PDB entry 7ANE | electron microscopy, 3.90 A resolution | chains K and 1 of the 124 polymer chains in the assembly

Chain K:
Protein: bL20m
Source organism: Leishmania major
Reference sequence: Q4Q192 (Q4Q192_LEIMA); residue numbers follow UniProt; this construct covers 2-194
Chain sequence (193 residues; row label = number of the first residue in the row):
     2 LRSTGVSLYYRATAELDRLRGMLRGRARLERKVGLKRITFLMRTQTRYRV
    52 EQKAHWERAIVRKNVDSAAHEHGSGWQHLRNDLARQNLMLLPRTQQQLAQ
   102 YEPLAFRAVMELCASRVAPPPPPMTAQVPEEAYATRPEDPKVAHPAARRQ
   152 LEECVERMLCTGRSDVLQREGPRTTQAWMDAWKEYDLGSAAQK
Disordered / not traced: 2-9, 189-194

Chain 1:
Molecule: Large ribosomal RNA
Source organism: Leishmania major
Sequence (18998 nucleotides; numbered -1268 to 17728 plus 4 insertion-coded residues; 3 numbers in that range are skipped by the numbering (no residue carries them; nothing is unmodelled there); the number before each row is that of its first residue; a row labelled like 857A-857D holds insertion residues (857A, then the next letters in order); numbers below 1 keep their minus sign (U-1268 is residue -1268)):
 -1268 UUUCAAAAAUUGACUAAUUUUGAUAUUGUUUUGGCUCUGGACUAAUUAAU
 -1218 UCUCCUUUAAUUUUAUUAUCUAAAAUUUGCAUACUUACAUAUUAAAGUAG
 -1168 UUAGUUUAGAUAUGAAAAUUAGUUAGAUUUCCAUUUGAAUUAGUUAUGUU
 -1118 AAAUAUAGAAUUAGUUAGGGUUGAUAAUGAAAUCAAUUAAGUUUAUAUAU
 -1068 AAAGUUAGUUAGUCAAUAUGAAUUUUUUUGCAAACAUUUCCGGUUGACUU
 -1018 CAUGUGAUUACACGUACUCCGUUUUGUUUUUAUGUGUCAUGAUUUGCAUU
  -968 GAUUUUUUCGCAACCACACCAUAAAUCUAAUAUACUCAACAGCACCUACC
  -918 AAGAGUUAAAAAUGAAAUUAAAUAAAAAUAAAAAAUAAAAUAAAAAUAAA
  -868 AUAAAAAUAAAUUUAAAAAUAAAAAUAAGUUUAAAAAAUAAAUUAAAAUA
  -818 AAAAAUUAUAAAAUGGAAAUUGAAAAAUAAAUUACAAAUAAAAGAUUAAA
  -768 UUUGAAUUAAUUACAGAAAUUAGACACAACACGCCCGAUCGAUUUCAUGC
  -718 AUACACUUUUACUUCGUUUUCGGUUUACGUUUUGUUGUUUGUAUUGGCUC
  -668 GAUGGAUGAAUAUAAAAAGCUUAAAUACAAAAUUUCCAACAAUUGGAUAA
  -618 GCAAGAGUUAAAAAAUGAAAUUAAAUAAAAAUAAAAAAUAAAAUAAAAUA
  -568 AAAUUAAAAUAAAAUAAAAAAUAAAAAAUUAAAAAUAAAAUUAAAAUAAA
  -518 AAGUUAGAAAAUAAAAAAUUUAAAAAAUAUAAUUUGAAAAAUAAAUUACA
  -468 AAUAAAAGAUUAAAUUUGAAUUAAUUGCAGACACUAGACACACAUUUCCG
  -418 AUCGAUUUCACGUAUACAUUUGUACUUCGUUUUUGGUUUAUGUUUUGUUG
  -368 UUUGCACUGAUCGAGCAAAAUUUUUAUUUUAUAUAUAAUUUAAACUUUUG
  -318 UUGUUGUUUGUUAGUAAGCAAAAAUAUUUAUGUCAUUUUAAUAUUAUUUA
  -268 UGUACUUACUAUUAUUUUGAUAAAUUUUAACUUUAAAUAGCAUAAAAACU
  -218 ACAAUCAAUAAAGCAUAAAAAAAUUUAUUUAUGAUUAUAUUAAUAUAAAA
  -168 UGACCUAAUAUAAUGAAAAUACUUUAGUGUUAAGUUAUUUGUUUUAUUAU
  -118 GAAAUAAGUUGCACUAUUUAUUGAAUUAAUAAAGAAAGAAUAGAAAUAAA
   -68 UAAGUUAUAAUAUCUUUAAUUUAUUUAUAAUUUCUUUGCAUUUGUAUUUA
   -18 GUGUGAGUUUACAUUUAAUUUUAUAUUAUUUUAGUGUUAGUAUAUAUUUA
    32 AAUUUAAUCAAAGUUAUUAUUAAAUAAUAUUGAUUUUGGAUGAAUUUAAU
    82 UUUUAAUUAUAUUUUUGAAUUUUAAUUUUAUUAUUUUGAUUUAAUAUUUU
   132 UAAAAUAUUAUAUAUUUUAGAUUUAAAUUUGUUGUUUUAUAUUUAGUUUA
   182 AUGUUUAUAAAUUGAUAAUUAAUUUGUUUUAUUUUAAAGUUUUUAUGAAC
   232 UGUGAUUUAUAGUUUAUUAUUUUUAGUUUAAUGUUUAAAUAUUUAACUAG
   282 UGAUGGCACAGUUGUUCUAUAUGUACCUAUAAAAAAUAGUAAAAUUAUUU
   332 UAAUUAAAUUAAUAAAUAAUUAUUAAACUAAUUUUAUAUUAAUAUUAUGA
   382 AAAAUUUAAAAAUUAAUUUUUUUUUCUAAUUUUUAUAUAUUGAAGUAAUA
   432 UGUAUUGAAUUGAAUAUUAAAAAUACAAAUUUAAUUUGUAAUUAAUAAAU
   482 AUAUUUUAUUUUAAUAGAUGUUUAAUGUUAAUUAAUUUAUUAUUUUAAUA
   532 UUUAAUAUUUGUUUAUACAAAAGUAACUUUUUUUGAAUAUAAAGAAUUAU
   582 UAUUAUAAAUAUUAUUUUAAAAAUAUAAAAAUAUUGUUAAUAAAAUUAUC
   632 AAGUUUCAAAAGCGUUUAUUAAAUGCGUCGGUCUAAGUAUUAUAUUUAAG
   682 AUUAUUCUUGUAUAUAGAUUUUUAUUUUAAUAAUUCUACAUAAUUAAAAA
   732 UUAACCUCAAAUUAUAUUUAUUAGUAGCAUAGUAAUUUAUUAACUGAUUA
   782 UUAAAGCGUUCCAUAGAAAAUUUUAAAAUUAUAACAAUCUAAAUAAAUAA
   832 UAAAUUAAAAUAAAAAUUUUAAAAAA
857A-857D AAUU
   861 AAAAAAUUAAAAUAGGGCAAGUCCUACUCUCCUUUACAAAGAGAACGUUU
   911 AUAUGUAAUUGUAUGUUUGAUUGGGGCAAUACUAUAUCUAUUUAUAUAGA
   961 AAAAGAACUAUAUUUAUUGAAAUAAUAAAAGGUUCGAGCAGGUUAACAAG
  1011 CAUUAAUACUAAAUGUGUUUCAUCGUCUACUUAUUGCUAAAUUAUAAUUG
  1061 AUUGUUCAUCAAAAAAGCAAUUCGUUAGUUGGGUUAAAAUCGUUGUAAAG
  1111 CAGAUUUGUUUAUAUAUUUAAUUUUUGUAUAUAGUUAAAAAUUAAUAUUA
  1161 GUACGCAAGGAUUCAUUAUUUGUAAUUUAAAUAUAUUAAAUGUUAUUUUA
  1211 UUAAAUAAAAUAAAAUAAGUCAAUUGUUAUUAUUCAUAUUAAUUUUUUUA
  1261 AAAGUUUUUUAAUUUUAUAUUAGUUUAUUUGUUUAAAAAGUAUCUAAUUA
  1311 AUUCAUUAUUUAGGAAUAGUUAAUAAUAAUUUAUAAUUCUGAUUAGAUUU
  1361 GUUUGUUAAUGCUAUUAAAGGGGUGUGGAAAAAGUGUUAAAUUUUUGAUA
  1411 UAUUUAAAUAAUAAAUAAAAUAUAACUUAUUAGUCAGAAAUGGAUGCCAG
  1461 CCGUUGCGGUAAUUUCUAUGCUUUUAAAUAUUAUACAUUUAUUUUAUAAA
  1511 UUUGUUACUAUAUAUUUUUAGUCAAUAAAACUAAUAAUUAUUUUUAUUUG
  1561 UUUUUAAACACCGUUUGGUAUAUGCAAAUAAAAAAUGACAUUAAUUAUUA
  1611 AUUAUAUUAUAUUAUAUUUAUUCAUUUAAGUCAACAAUAUCUAUUUACUG
  1661 UUUUUGACAACAUGAUAAGGAUUAUAAAUGGUAUUGCAAAUUUUAUAAUC
  1711 AAAACUAAUUUAUUAUAUUAAAUUAGCAUGUUUAGAUAAAACAAUAAAUU
  1761 UAGAAGGUAUUGUUGCCCACCAUUCUUUGUAAUAAAGACAACGUGCAGUA
  1811 AUUAAUGUAUUUAUAAAAAUAUAUUUUUUUUUUUUAAAUUUUCGUUGCCU
  1861 UUUUUAUUAUUUAGAAAAUUUAUGAAUUUAUACAAAUCAAUAAUGAAAAU
  1911 UAUAGUAUUAUUAUUUAUGAGGAGAAUUUUCGGAAGGAGGGAUUUUCGGA
  1961 CCAGGAAUGUCCAGAGAGGUUUCGGGCAUCAGCGAUUGAUUUUGGGAGAA
  2011 CGGAGCCGCCGAGUGAAAUUUGCCCAGAGCAGAGUCGGGAGAAGAGUGGA
  2061 UCGACCGAAGAAAAGACCGUUUUUCGGAAGGGGAGCAGGUCCAACCGAUU
  2111 UUUUUGCCAACUUGCACAGGAGGGAGCCAGAAGCGCACUCAAAGUUAGUU
  2161 UUGGGAGAUUUGAAGGGAGAAAUUUCCGAGUUUAUUCAUAUAUUUUUUAG
  2211 UUUGUGUUAGCAAAUUUUGAAAUACAACUUUUUUGCAAAUUGGAAGAAAA
  2261 CCUCCCAAAUGUAGCUUCCCAAUCUUCCUCUCUAAUCCAUUCCCAACGGU
  2311 CUUUCCCCCAUCAUCCUCAGAUGUCUCUUCCCCCCCAAAAAAUCCUAAAA
  2361 AUCCAAGUUCAUCUCGCUCUCUCUCCCCUCAAUUUCCUUAAAAACUCGCU
  2411 UCCUAAACUUAUCCCGAAAACCCCGCUCUUCUUCCCUCUAAAUCUUUAUC
  2461 UCCUCCCCUCCAAAUCUCCCUCAAAUCUCUCCUCUCUUCUCCCGAAACUU
  2511 UAAUCUUUUUAUUUUAUAAAUAAAUUUGGUAUUUAAAAUAUUAUAAUUAA
  2561 AUAUUCUAAAUUAUUUAAUAAUAUUAGAAAUGAAUACUUUAUUAAAAUAA
  2611 UAUUAAUGUGUAAUAUAUUUAAUCAUAUUAGAAUUCCGUUUAAAUUGAAA
  2661 UAUAUUGAAUUGUAAUUAUCAAUACAAUAUAAGUUAUUAAAUAAUAAUUU
  2711 AAUUUUAUAUGUUUUAUAAUUGUAAUUAUUUAGUUUUGAAAGUUUAUAUA
  2761 UAAACAAGAUAUAACCUUUUUAUUUUUUAAUACAAUUUUAAAUGAAAUUU
  2811 AUGAUUUAUUAUUAUUAAAUAUUACUGGCAGACUACAUGAAAAAUAUAAA
  2861 AAGGCAUUUGUAUAGGUUUACUUUUGGACCUCAACAUCCUGCAGCUCAUG
  2911 GCGUUUUAUGUUGUUUAUUAUAUCUUUCUGGAGAAUAUAUAGUUUAUAUU
  2961 GAUGUAAUAAUUGGUUAUUUGCAUCGUGGUACAGAAAAGUUAUGUGAAUA
  3011 UAAAACUGUAGAACAGUGUUUACCGAUGAAGACUGGAUUAUGUGAGUGUC
  3061 GUUUGCAACGAGCAUUUACUGUCAUUGUGUUUUGAGUAUAUGUUGAGGUG
  3111 UUGUCUUGCUAUUCGCUGUGCAUUUAUGCGUUUAUUAAUGUGUGAGUUUA
  3161 CGCGUUGUUUCAAUGGACUUCUUUGUUGCUCUUGUAUGGUUAUGGAUAUA
  3211 GGAUCAUUGUCGCCAAUGCUUUGAUCGUUUGAAGAACGUGAUAAGUUGAU
  3261 GACUUUUUUUGAUUUGUGUUGUGGUUGUAGAAUGCAUUUAGCAUUUAUGU
  3311 GCUUAUUAGGUUUACUUGAUGAUUUUGUAUUUGGGUUUAUAGAUUUUUUA
  3361 UUGAUGUUGUGUAUAUCAUGUUUAUUUGUUUUAGAUUUAUAUGAUUUGCU
  3411 UUUUAUUGGAAAUAGACUUUUAUAUUUGCGUUUGCGCGGGUUAGCAUUUU
  3461 UUGAUGUUUUUGAUUUAUGUUUUAAUAGUAUAAGUGGUUGUUUGUCUAGA
  3511 UCGUUGGGUAUGGUAUGAGAUGUUAGAUUAUAUAGUUGUUACGAAUUAUA
  3561 UUUUAUGUUAGUUUUUGAUUAUUGUUUUUGUUAUUUAGGUGAUGCAUUUG
  3611 AUAGACUUUUUUUGCGACUUUUUGAUAUGCGUAUGAGUAUACUUCUAUGU
  3661 AAACAAUGCUUUUUUGUAGGUUUUUUUGUCUUUGGAUUUGUGUGUUUAUU
  3711 UGAUUAUAUGUAUGUUGAUGUAACUAUAGAAACUAUAAUUAGUUUAUUUU
  3761 AUAGUUUAUGAUGUUGCAUAUUACCAGGAUGUUCAUUUGCUAAUGUUGAA
  3811 CAUCCUAAAGGCGAAUACAGUAUUUUUUUAUGUUUUUUAUAUGGAUUUAU
  3861 AUCACGUUUACGUAUACGUUGUGCAGAUUUUGUGCAUAUUUGUUUAUUAG
  3911 AUGUGAUGAUGCGAGGGUUUAUGUUGCACGACUUAGUAGCAGUUAUUGGU
  3961 AAUGUUGAUGUUGUUUUUGGUUCUGUAGAUCGAUAAGCUAUUUAUUUAUA
  4011 UACAAAAAUGAAAGAUGAAUCUAAAAAUUGGUGCGGAGGGGUUUGAUUUU
  4061 UGUUGGGGUUCUGUCUUACCUGCUAUUUGUAUAGUUUAUUUAACUUUUUG
  4111 UUUAUGUGGAUUAUUUUGUAUUAUGUUUGGUAGUUUUGUUUUUAUUGAUU
  4161 AUUGUUUUAUUUGUUUUUUUUCUUGUCUUGUAUUUUGUUUAGUAUGCUUG
  4211 UUGUGCGAUUUAUUUGUAGAUUCAUUACGGGGUUUGUUUGAUGUUUGUUG
  4261 UUUUAUACGUUGUAUUCAAUAUUGUUUUGUAUGGUUUAUAAUUAGUGAAU
  4311 UACUUCUUUUUUUAUCUUUAUUUUAUGUAGUUUUCAGUUUAGUUUUAUUU
  4361 GUGAGUGUUGAAUUUGCAUUUGUAUUUGUUAUGCCUAUUAUGUUUAGUUG
  4411 UUUAAUUUGUGAUUUUGGUUUUGUAUUUUAUUGAUAUUUUAUUGAUAUUU
  4461 UUAAUUUAUUAAUUAAUACAUUUUUAUUAUUUGUAAGUGGUUUAUUUGUU
  4511 AAUUUUGUUUUAUUUUUAUUUUGAUUUCGUUUUUUUUUAUGUGUUUUAUU
  4561 UAUGUUAUGAGUCGGUAUAUUAUUUGGCUUUUUGUUUAUGUGAAAUCAAG
  4611 UUUGAGAGUUUUCAUUAUUAUUUGUGACUUGUAGUUGUGGCGUAUUUGGA
  4661 UCAAUACUUUUUUUAAUCGAUUUAUUGCAUUUUAGUCAUGUCUUUUUAGG
  4711 UAUAUUUUUGUUAUUUUUAUGUUUUAGUCGUUGUUUUAAUUUUUUAUGUA
  4761 UGGAUACACGUUUUGUAUUUCUAUAUGUAGUGUGCCUAUAUUGGCAUUUU
  4811 GUUGAUUGCGUUUGAUUUUUUUUAUUACGAUUUGUAUAUUUUGAUGUUUU
  4861 AAGUGUGGUUUACUUAUAUGCAUAAAGGCUCAAUUUUGAAUUUUUAAAUU
  4911 UUAUUCUAAAAAGCGGAGAGGAAAGAAAAGGCUUUUAACUUCAGGUUGUU
  4961 UAUUGCGUAUUUAUGGUGUGGGUUUUAGUUUAGGUUUUUUUAUUUGUAUG
  5011 CAGAUAAUUUGUGGUGUGUGUUUAGCAUGAUUAUUUUUUAGUUGUUUUAU
  5061 AUGUACUAAUUGAUAUUUUGUUUUAUUUUUGUGAGAUUUUGAUUUGGGAU
  5111 UUGUAAUACGAAGCACACAUAUUUGUUUUACAUCGUUGUUAUUUUUUCUU
  5161 CUUUAUGUUCAUAUAUUUAAGUGUAUAGUAUUAAUAAUUUUAUUUGAUAC
  5211 ACAUAUUUUAGUAUGGGUGGUAGGUUUUGUGAUAUAUAUAUUUAUAGUAA
  5261 UAAUAGGUUUUAUUGGCUAUGUUUUACCAUGUACAAUGAUGUCGUAUUGG
  5311 GGUUUAACAGUGUUCAGUAACAUUUUAGCAACUGUCCCAGUUAUUGGUAC
  5361 UUGACUUUGUUAUUGAAUAUGAGGUAGUGAGUAUAUUAAUGAUUUUACAU
  5411 UGUUAAAAUUACAUGUGUUGCAUGUGCUAUUACCUUUUGUAUUAAUACUU
  5461 GUAAUAUUUAUGCAUUUGUUUUGUUUACAUUAUUUUAUGAGUUCAGAUGG
  5511 UUUUUGUGAUCGAUUUGCAUUUUAUUGCGAACGUUUAUGUUUUUGUAUGU
  5561 GAUUUUAUUUACGAGAUAUGUUUUUGGCUUUUUUGAUAUUAUUUUUUGUA
  5611 AUUUAUUUUAUUUUUAUAAAUUGAUAUUUUGUUUUUCAUGAAGAAUCUUG
  5661 AGUUAUAGUUGAUACAUUAAAAACAUCUGAUAAGAUUCUUCCUGAGUGAU
  5711 UUUUUUUAUUUUUAUUUGGUUUUUUAAAAGCUGUACCAGAUAAAUUUACU
  5761 GGUUUAUUAUUAAUGGUUAUUUUAUUAUUUUCCUUAUUUUUGUUUAUAUU
  5811 AAAUUGCAUAUUAUGAUUUGUUUAUUGUAGAAGUUCAUUGUUGUGAUUUA
  5861 CAUAUUCAUUAGUUUUAUUUUAUAGUAUAUUUAUGAGUGGUUUUUUAGCA
  5911 CUGUAUGUUAUAUUAGCAUAUCCUAUAUGAAUGGAAUUACAAUUUUGAGU
  5961 GUUGCUUUUGUUUAUGUUAGUUGUAUGUAGAUUAGAUUAAAAAUUUAUAU
  6011 AUUUUUUAUUAAGCGUUAAUAUAUUAAAUUUUAUUUAGAAUAGUAUUAAU
  6061 AAUCAAAGGGUUGGAAGAAAUUUGCGAAAGAAAGGGAUCUUAGAAAGGAA
  6111 AUUUUAGUUUAAGACCGAGAAGGGGAGAAGGGAGAGAGAGAUUCGUGUUA
  6161 UUUAAUUUUUAUGGAUUAAUUGCGUAUUACUGUAUAACAUAUUUAAAUGU
  6211 CUAUAUUUUAUUUUGUAUUGUAUUUAUGUAUUAUAUGGCUUUUUUAUUUU
  6261 GUUUUUGCAUUUUAUUAGAUUUUAUAUUAUUUGGAAGUCUUUUAGUAGGA
  6311 GAUGCGUUUAUGGAUGUUUUUUUUUUACGUUAUCUAUUAUGCUUUUUGGA
  6361 GUGUUUUUCAUUAUUAUGUAGAUGUAUAUCUACUUUUUUACGAAUGUUUU
  6411 GUAAUCUUUUGUCUUCGCAUUUUUUGAUGCUUAUGUUUUGUGAUUUUGUA
  6461 UAUUUUUUUAUUGUAUUUCUAUUAUUUUUUUUAAUGUGUGAUAUUAUUUA
  6511 UUUUAUGAUAUUUUCAUUCGCCAUGCUAUUUUGCAUAAUAUUUUAUUUAU
  6561 UUUUAUAUGCAUUAGAUAUGUUUUGCGCAUUAUUACAAAUAUUUAUAUUU
  6611 UGUAAUAUGAUAAUGCAAUUAAUCAUGGAUUUUUUAUUGUUAUUAAUUUU
  6661 UCAUUAAUUUAUAGAAUUAAAUCGAAUAAGUUAAUUAUAUCAAAAAAUAG
  6711 UAUAAAUAUACUACAACUUAAUAUAAAAAAUAGGUUUGAAAAUCGCACAG
  6761 UAUGUAAUCGUACAACUCAGAAUCCUAUAAAUUGAUAAGAAAAUAUAAAG
  6811 AUGUUAAUUAUUAGUCUAAAAUAAAAAAUAUAAAUAAUAACCAACCAUAU
  6861 UAUUGAAAAGAAAAUAAUACAAAUUCCCAUAUAACUUAAGUGAAGUAGUA
  6911 AACAAAAUACUUUUAAAAAAAAACCAAAUACUAUUGGAAUAGCACCAAUA
  6961 CAUAAAAAAAUACUUGCUAAUAAUACACUAAUUAAUAAAUUAUUAAAAAA
  7011 GCUAAAAAAAAUAAAGUUAAUUAAAAAAUAAUUUUCAUUAUAUUUAAUAU
  7061 CGAACAUAUUAUAUACUAUAAAAAAAUAAUAUAAAAUUAUUAAUAUAAUC
  7111 AGACUUAAUGAGUAAAUUAAAUGAAAAUUUAGAUACAUAUAAAAGAUGUA
  7161 AUUUUUAUUAGAAAUAAAUAUUAAAAAUAAAAAACUAAAAUUAUUAACGC
  7211 UAAGUACAAAUAAAAGACUUACAAUUGCAAAACUAUUUAAUCCAAUUAAC
  7261 ACGCAUGUAAUGCAUUGUAUUAUAAUAAGUUUUAUAAAUAUUAUAUAAAA
  7311 GUAAAUAAAGCAAAUAAGCAAAAUAAUAAGUAUAAAGCAAAAUAAGACAU
  7361 AAAAUGUUAGCAUGUAGAUAAAUAUAAACACUCCAAGCCGAAUGUAUAAU
  7411 UGUUCUAAAAAUAAAAUCAAUAUUGCAAUAUAUAAUUUAAAUAAUAUAAG
  7461 UAAUAUAUAAAAUAAGCAUAAUAUACCUAAUCAUUCUUCAUCAAAUAUUA
  7511 GAAAACAAAAAUCACAGAGAUAAAAACAGUAAUUUAGUAACAUAUAAUAU
  7561 AGCAAGACAAAUAAUAAUAUAAAGUUUAUUAAAUUUAUCAUAUAAUAAUA
  7611 UCAUAAUAUUAGUAUUUUAUAACCGAAUCUACUUGAUAUUAAUAUAAGAA
  7661 AAAGUAAUAAGCUAAAUAAUUCAAAUAGUAUUGAAAUAAAAAGUAUAUGU
  7711 AUUACAUUUAAAAACAUAAAAAUUAUUAUAUAUUGUAUAAUUAUUAUCAU
  7761 GAAUACGAAUCUAGUAUCAAAGUUUAAAAAACAAAAAAGAAAAAAAAAGC
  7811 AAAAUAAAAAAAGUAGUAAAAAGAUAAAGCAUAUAUAUGAGUCUAAAAUU
  7861 GUUAGUAUUAUUAUGUUAAUAAUUACAAUUCAUAUUAAAUCAAAUGAUAA
  7911 AUAAAAAAGUGAAUUAUAAUCACAUAAGAUAAUAAAACUAUAAAGUAAUA
  7961 AAAAUAAUAUUAUAUGUAUUAAGUAUAGAAACAGAAGGAUUUCGAAAGGA
  8011 GAGGACAGUUUAAGGAUUUUGAGGAGAAAUUUCGAGGGGAAAGGGGGGAA
  8061 CCAGAAGAACAUAGAAGUCAGUUUUCGAUAUUAAAAUAAUAUAGCAAUUA
  8111 UUUUUGUAGUGAACAGUCAAAUAAAAGUAAGAACGCACAUGUAGAAUAAA
  8161 AAAAUAAGUAUAAAUGCUUGCGCUGUUGUAAUUUUUAGUCUAUAACCAAU
  8211 UACCCUUGGAUAAAAAAACCCAAUAAUUAAGAUAAUUAUAGCUUUAAAAC
  8261 AUAUAAAUAAGCCCCCAAAACAGAGACUGGCUAAUAAUAAUGUUGUCAGU
  8311 AACACAUGAUUUAUUUCAAGAACGGAAUAUAAUAUAAAAAAGAAUCCUGA
  8361 UAGUUCUGUAAUCAACCCAGCGACUAAUUCACUUUCACAUUCCAUAUAGU
  8411 CGAAUGGUAGUUUUAAUCCGUCUAGAAGCAUACUUAUUCAAAAUAUACAU
  8461 ACAAAUAAGAUGCCGGCAAUAUAAAAGUUUGUAAUAUAAAUCUGCCCAAC
  8511 ACAAAUGUCUUUAAUGCAAAAAAAGCUAAAGUAGUCUAACGAAUAUACAG
  8561 UUGUGUAUAAUAAAAAUAAGCCACUUUCAGAAAUAAUACUAAAAAACAUA
  8611 GUGCGCAUUGCAGAAAGAUAUACAAAGCAACUAGAGAAUAAAAAGCAACC
  8661 UACAAAAAAUGUGCUAAACAUAUUACUGAAAACAUGUACGCACAUCAUUA
  8711 UUGUAAUAGUGAAUCCUGUGUCUAAUAACAGUAUAAAACCUAUAGGAAAA
  8761 UAAAACCAACCAAUAAAAAUGCAGCAUGUAGUAAUUAACAUUGCACCUAU
  8811 UAAGUAAAUGAUUUCAAAACUAAUUACAAAAAUGAUAAAUUUAAUAAAAA
  8861 GUUUUAUUCCGUCAGUUAUUGGUGUUAAAAUUCCAAAAAAACAAAGGGCC
  8911 GGACCUAUUCGUAUUUGAACUAAAGCUAAAAUUCUUCUUUCACAAAGACU
  8961 UACAAAGCCGGUCAAGACAAGAACAACUAAAAUGUCAAUAAUAAUAAUGA
  9011 UAAUAAUAUCUAUAUUUAACAUUUUUAAUUAUGGCUUUUAUUUUAUCAUU
  9061 UUGAAUGAUUUUUUUACUGGAUUCUGUAAUUGUUUUAUUAUCUUUUGUGU
  9111 GUUUUGUAUGUAUAUGGAUAUGCGCUUUAUUAUUUUCAGCAUGUUUAUUA
  9161 GUGUCGAAAUUAAAUAAUGUUUAUUGUACUUGGGAUUUCACGGCAUCUAA
  9211 GUUUAUUGAUGUGUAUUGAUUCAUUAUUGGAGGUAUGUUUUCAUUAGGAC
  9261 UUUUACUUAGGUUAUGUUUGUUAUUAUAUUUUGGUCAUUUAAAUUUUGUU
  9311 AGUUUUGAUUUAUGCAAAGUUGUUGGAUUUCAAUGGUAUUGAGUCUAUUU
  9361 UAUUUUUGGAGAAACAACAAUAUUUAGUAAUUUAAUUUUGGAAAGUGAUU
  9411 AUAUGAUUGGUGAUUUACGUUUAUUACAGUGUAAUCAUGUUUUAACUUUA
  9461 UUAAGUUUAGUUAUAUAUAAAUUAUGAUUAUCUGCUGUUGAUGUUAUACA
  9511 UUCAUUUGCAAUUUCAAGUUUAGGUAUUAAAGUAGAGAACCUGGUCGUUG
  9561 UAAUGAAAUAGUUUUAUUUUCAUCAAAUAAUGCUACAGUGUAUGGGCAAU
  9611 GUAGUGAACUUUGUGGUGUAUUACAUGGAUUUAUGCCAAUAGUGAUUUGU
  9661 UUUAUAUAGGUAUAUAAUCUAUAUCAUAAUAUUAGGGGAAAGAAGGACUG
  9711 AGUCGAAUAUUUGAUUUAUUAUGUAUUAGGAGUUAUGAUUUUAUAUUAUG
  9761 AUGAUUUGAUUUAGACUUUAUUUUAUAUGAUUUCGUUUUUGAUUUUGUAG
  9811 UGUGUAUAACUUUUAUUUUUGUGUUUGUCUUAGGUUUUUUUCUUAGAAUA
  9861 UUUUUUAGUUUUGUAUUUGUGUUAUUAUUUAUAGUUUUUUUUGGUUUAUU
  9911 UAUGCUUACGUUUAUGUAUAUAGGUUAUUUUAUAUAUUAUAUUUAUAUAU
  9961 UAUAUAAUUUUAUAUGUUAUUUUUUUUGUUUUAGUAUUUCGUAUUUAUUA
 10011 UAUUAUAUUGAGUUUUUUACAUAUUUAUUAUGUUUUAUAUUUAUAGAUUU
 10061 UAUAUCGUUUUCUAUCCAUUUAAUUUCUUAUUUUGGCAUUAUUUAUAUAU
 10111 UUAAUGUUAUAUUUUGUUCGUAUUUAUUUUGUCUAUUUUAUUUUAUAAUU
 10161 UGUUUUAUAUUUUGUUUUAUAUUUUUUGUUAUUCGAUGUUUAUUUAUAAU
 10211 AGUUUAUGAUUUUUUGUUUUUUAAUUUUGAUAUAUAUUUAUCAUUUUUAA
 10261 UGUGUGAUAUGUUGUAUAUCGAUUAUAUAUGUUUUUUAUUGAUAUAUUUU
 10311 GGUUUUAUAUUUUCAUUUAUAUUAGGCUUUUUUUGUUUUAUAUUUGUUUU
 10361 AAAUUAUGUUUUUUUAGUAUUAUUUUUUGUCUUGGCGUUAUUUUUUGGGU
 10411 UUUUAUUUUUAUCAUAUGGUAUUUUUAUAUUUUUUAUUUAUUAUUUUUUU
 10461 UGAUUAUUCGUUAUAUAUAGUCGUACAUGUUUUACAUUAGUGCAAUCGGU
 10511 AAUUAUAUUUUUUAAAUUUUUAUACUUUGAUGUUUUUUUUAUAUUUAUAU
 10561 UUUUAUUGAUAUUGUUUAUUAUUUGUUUUUUUGGUUUCUUUUUAAAAGAU
 10611 UUUUUAUUUUUGAAUUUUUUUUUUGAUAUGUUUAUUGUAUUAAUAAGUUA
 10661 UGAUGUGAAUAAUUAUUGUGCAUUUUAUAAUCAUUAUCAACAGUUUUGUG
 10711 UUACUCAAUUAUUGUCUAUUUAUAUGUAAAAAAAUAAAAAUAAAGAUUGU
 10761 CAAAAAUAUAUAAAAAAAACAAAGCAGAAACACAAUAUUAAAAACAGGUA
 10811 GUCUAAAACUAUAUGCGCAAAGUCAACUAGUAAUAAAUAUAAAACCAUUA
 10861 CACAAGGUAUUCAGGUUGAGAAGUAGAAAAAGCAGUAUAGGCUGAAUACG
 10911 AAUAGAUUAACAAAGAAUAAACAAUAGUCUCAAAAUAAAAACACACAGAA
 10961 CAGUGCGCAUAAAAACAAAAUUAAGCUUGCUAAUAAUAGCAUUCCGUAGA
 11011 GCAUGAAUGAACUUCAAAAUAAAAAUGACACAGGAUAGUCAGAUAUUCUA
 11061 CGAGGAAAUGCAUACAUACCUAAACUAUGCAUUGGGAAAAAAACCAUAUU
 11111 AGAUCCUAUAAAAAGCGUACUAAUAAAGUAAAACAUUCAGAAUAAAUAUA
 11161 AUUCUAUAGGUAGUCAUUUUGCAAGAAAGUGAAUAAAUCCUGCAAGAAAU
 11211 CCAACAACAGCACCUAAAGAUAAAACGUAGUGAAAGUGACCGACUACAAA
 11261 GUAUGUGUCAUGUAACAUGAUGUCUAUACCAACAUUCGCCAAAAAAAGCC
 11311 CUGUUACAGCACCAGACAAAAACAUAAAAAUAAACAUUAUAACAAAAUAU
 11361 AUCUCAAAUGUAAUUAUAAUAUCUGUAUAAAUAAAACUAUAGAUCCAAUU
 11411 GAAUAGCUUGACACAUGUGGGUAGGCCAAUCAAAAUAGAUACUCCACCAA
 11461 AAUAUGCUCUAGAAUCAACAUCCAUCCCUACAACAAACAUGUGAUGCGCU
 11511 CACACAAACAUACCUAAGAUCGCAAUUAAUAUCAUUGAAUAUAUCAUUGC
 11561 AACCGCACUGAACACACAGCGAAAUCCGACUAUUUCAAUAAUAGUAGAGA
 11611 UAAGACCAAAUACAGGUAAUAAUAUUAUAUAAACUUCAGGAUGACCAAAA
 11661 AAUCAAAACAGGUGUUGAAAUAGAAUCAAGUCACCACCACCAACAACAUC
 11711 AUAAAAUGAAGUAUUAAAGUUUCUGUCACAUAAAAUCAAGGUCACACCUC
 11761 CCGCUAAUACUGGUAAAGUUAUUAUUAACAAAAUAGCAGUUAUAAGCGCA
 11811 GCUCAAAUAAAUAGCGAUCACGAUAAAAAACUAAAGAAUUUUCUACGACA
 11861 GCAAAAUACAGUACCAAGUAAAUUUAUAGAGUUUAAAAUACUUGAUACAC
 11911 CUAAUAGAUGAACCGCAAACAUAACAAAGUCACAAGCCAAACUUGAAUGA
 11961 AAGUCUAUACAUAUUAAAGUAGGAUAUAGCGUCCAACCCACACCCAUACC
 12011 UUCCUCAGUCAAAAAACCGCUUACAACACAGCCAAAUCCGGCCAAGUACA
 12061 UUCAAAAACUCAUGUUGUUUAAACGUGGAAAAACCAUAUCGGGAAAACCU
 12111 GCCAUAACAGGAAUAAAGUAGUUCACAAGACCUCCCAUCAUAACAGGCAU
 12161 UAUAAACGCAAAAACCAUUAUCAAUCCAUGCGAGGUAAUUAAAACGUUAU
 12211 AAAACUGGUAAUCUCCAAACAAAACACCACAUCCUAUAAUAGAAAGUUCA
 12261 AGUCUAAUAAAUAGUGAAUAAACAUAUCCAACGAAUCCUGAUAGGAUUGC
 12311 AACUAAGAGAUAACACAAACCAAUCAUUUUAUGCGAAACACUUAAACACA
 12361 CCAAACAAAGUCAAAACAUUUUCAAUAUAAAAAAUUUAAAUUUAAUUUGU
 12411 UUGAUUUUAUAUAUAGUAAUAAUCCAAUCAAUUUUCGCUCUCGCCUUUCU
 12461 CCCACCCCCUUCUGCUUUCUUCCCUCCAACCUCUCUUCUUCCCCUCCCUA
 12511 CCUUUCUUCCCCUUCUAUUUCAGUUCCUUCUCCCCCUCCCUCCUAAUCCC
 12561 UGCUCUUCCAAAGUCUCUCUUUCUUCCCCUAAAGUCUUUCCCUGCUUUCU
 12611 AAUUUACUGAUUAAAAUAGUAUACGUGCUUGGUUAAUGUGUAUUGACUUC
 12661 AGUCAAAAUAUAAAAGUAGAGCUAGAUUAAAGUAACUAAAUAAUAAAAUU
 12711 UAAUAGAUGUUUAAGUUUAUAUUGAUUACUUUGAUUUUUUUGUUAUUAUU
 12761 UUUAAUAGUCAUAUUUAUAUUUAUUAAUUAUAGUUUUUGUUUAGCAUUGC
 12811 AAUUAAAUUAUGUUUAUAUAAAUAUAUAUCUAAAUUAUAUUAGUCUAUGA
 12861 UUUAUUUUUUUCAUGGGAGUUAUUGUAUAUUUUCUUGUUUUUCUUUUGUC
 12911 ACGUAAGUUAGUGUCUUACACAAAAUAUUUUUAUGUUUUAUGCUCGUAUU
 12961 UAUUUAUAUUUUUUGAUGUUGUAUUUAUAAUUUUAAUAGAUGACUUUAUG
 13011 UGUUUUAUGAUUUUAUUUGAAAGUUUAUUUUUUCCAAUUUGUUUUGUAAG
 13061 UUUAUUUUUUAAUUUUAAUAAUAGAUUUAUAUUUGCUAUAUUUUAUUUGG
 13111 UAGUAUUUAGUUCCUUAAGCUCAAUAAUGUGUAUUAUGAUUUGUAUAUUA
 13161 AUUAUUUUUCAUUUUAAUGUUUUGAGUCUGCAUAGUUUUGUUGAUGUGUG
 13211 UAUUUUUGAUAGUUUAUACUUAGGUAUGUAUAUAUGAGUGUUAUUAUUUA
 13261 UAAUGUUUGCUAUUAAGUAUCCAAUCUGACCAAUGCAUGUAUGAUUACCA
 13311 GAAAUGCAUGUAGAAGUCAAUACUGAAUUAAGUGUGUUGUUAGCAAGUGU
 13361 UGUGUUAAAAAUAGGUUUUUUCGGUCUUUAUAAAUUUUUAUUUUUGAGUU
 13411 UUAAUCAACUUUCGUUAUGGUUUUUAGGUUUUGUGGAUUGUUUAGUGAUG
 13461 UUAGGUUUGACAUUUUUGGCUAUUACGUUAUUAUUUUUGAGUGAUUAUAA
 13511 AAAAAUAAUCGCAAAUUGGUCUGUUAUACAUACGGGUAUAGCCUUAAUUU
 13561 UAUUGUGACAUAACGAUAUAUUGUUUUUAGGUUUAUUGAUUUUUUGUAAU
 13611 UUAUCACAUAUAAUAAGUUCUGCAUUAAUGUUUAUAAUGGUCGGAUAUAU
 13661 GUAUGAUAAUUAUGGUAUUCGAAUAUUUUUAUUAUUGGUGUCUUUUUUUG
 13711 GUAUUAGUUUGUGGAGUUCAUUAUUUUUAGGGAUUUUUUUAUUUAAUAUA
 13761 GAUUUCCCAUUUAUGCUGUUAUUUUAUGUUGAUAUAUUUUUAUUGUAUGG
 13811 GCUAAUUUCAUUAUCAUUUGUAUAUAUUUGUUGUUUUUACAUAAUAAUAU
 13861 UAGCAAUAUUUCUAUCAUCGAUAUAUAUAUAUAUAUGCUUAAGUUUUUAU
 13911 UCUUUUAUAUGAGUAGAUAAAUACUUACGUUUAGAUUUAACAAUAAAUGA
 13961 UAUUUAUCUAUAUUUUGUUAUAAGCGUGAUGGUUAUUUUUCUAUUUUAUU
 14011 UAAUUUAUUUGUUAUUUUAAUUAAUUUUAUUACACUAUUUUUUUUUCCGU
 14061 CCAGAUCUUUUAACAAAUCCCAUUCUCCCCCCUUUUCCUUCCCCCCUUUU
 14111 UUAAAACCUUAAAAGUCCCCUUCUGCGAACUUCUUAUGUCUCGUGUUCUG
 14161 UCUCCCCUGUCUCCCGCUCUGCCCUCUUUCCCUCUUUUCCAAACUAAUCC
 14211 UAUUGACCUUUAAUCUAAAGUUAAAAACGUGAAUUUUUGAGUGAGUUGCU
 14261 UUUUGUUAUUUUAGGGAAAAGCCACGAACCAAGCUCCGGAACCGACGGAA
 14311 UUGCAAAGAAGAAAAGAAAUUUUGUAUGCUUUUGGGGAUCCUAGUUGAAG
 14361 GAAUUUUGGGGGGAGAGCCAGGAGAAAGAUUUCACGGAAUUUGUUUUCGU
 14411 AAGCUAAAUUAUAAAUUUUAAUAUUAUAAGUAUUUAAUAUUCGACUUUAU
 14461 UUUUAUAUUCAGAAUUAAAAAUGUUUAUGUUUUUUUUUAUGUUUUUUUUC
 14511 AUGUUUGGAUUUGUUUGUGGUAUAUUUUUUGUUGGAAGGCAUAUGUUAAG
 14561 UUUUUGAUUAUCAAUAGUUUUAUGUGUUUUUUUAGUUUUAUCUGUACUAU
 14611 UUAGUUGUUUUUGUCUUAGUGUAUGUAUAUAUGGGUACUGCUUUUAUGAU
 14661 UUUUGUUUAAUUUUAAUUUUAGACUUUUGUUUUGUUUGAUUAACUUUUUA
 14711 UUGUAAUGGUUUUUAUAUAUUUAUUUUAUAUUUAAUUGAUAUUGUGUUUU
 14761 GUUUUAUAGUUUUUUAUGCAUUCUAUUAUAUGUAUUUUGAUGUAAUGUUA
 14811 GCCCGUUUUUUCCAUAUAUUUUGAUGAUUUGUUUUGUGUAUGAAUUUUUU
 14861 UAUAUUGUCGUAUGACUUUUUAACAGCUUAUUGUGGUUGAGAGUUGUUAG
 14911 GUUUAUUUUCAUUUUUUUUGAUAUCAUAUUUUUGAUAUAGAUUUUAUGCG
 14961 UUAAAAUUUGCUUUUAAAGCUUUUUUCAUAAGUAAAAUAGGCGAUGUUUU
 15011 GCUAUUAUUAGCAUUUACAAUAUCAUUUUUAAUAAAUGGCUAUUGUGUGA
 15061 UUACAUUUUAUUUUUUAUCGUUUUUAUGUGUGGAUUAUGUUUUAUUAUUG
 15111 UUUAUAAUAAUUUUAUUAUUAUUGUGUGGUUUUACUAAGUCUACUCAAUU
 15161 UGGUUUACAUAUUUGACUGCCAGAUGCAAUGGAAGGACCAAUCCCAGUGU
 15211 CUGCACUAAUUCAUGCUGCAACAUUAGUUGUAUGUGGUAUUAUAUUGGUU
 15261 AGUUUUAUUUUUUGAUGUUUUGAUUUUUGAUUUUGUUAUUUUUAUGGAUU
 15311 GCUUGGUUGAGCUAGUUUGAUUUUAGUAAUGAUGAGUUUAUGUGUUUUUU
 15361 AUAAUUUUGAUGUAAAAAGGUAUGUUGCAUUUAGUACUAUAUGCCAAAUA
 15411 AGUUUUUCUAUGUUUUGUUGUUUAUGUCUAGAUCUAUAUGUAGGUUGUUU
 15461 AAUUUUUUGUUAUCAUAUGUUUUAUAAAGCAACUUUAUUUAUUGUGCUAG
 15511 GUGUUUGAAUUCAUUUUUUUUUUGGAUUGCAGGAUAUACGUUGUUAUUUU
 15561 UUUACAUAUUUUUGUGGUUGUAUUUUAGCACGUAUGUUAUUGAUAUUUGC
 15611 UUUGUUAAACUCAUGUUCAUUAUGAUUUUUGUGUGGAUUUUAUUGUAAAG
 15661 AUCUUCUUUUAUGUAUGUUAAUGUUAACAUCAUUUUUUUUUAUAUUAGAG
 15711 UUUUUGUGUGUGUGUAUAUUUUUUAUAUUUUUUACUGUGUUAUAUAAUUA
 15761 UUUUUUGUUAUUUUUUUUGUGUUUUGUAUUUAAAUGCUUUUGUUUAAUUG
 15811 AUACACUUUUUUUAAUUUUUGAUUUUGAAUGCUGUCUUGUAUAUUGUACA
 15861 UUUUGUUUAUAUAUGUGUUUUAUACUAAUUUUUUUUGUUUUAGAUUUUUU
 15911 AUAUGUUUUUAUUUUUUCAAGUUAUUGCUUAUUUUGAUCUUUUUAUUUAU
 15961 AUUAUAUGUCUUUUUUUGAUAUUGCGAUAUUUACUAUAUUUGUAAUGAUU
 16011 UCAUUAAGUUUUGUAUAUUAUGGUUGUAUUAUAUUUUAUUUUUUUAAUAU
 16061 UGAUUGUAUUAUGUUUUUUUGACGAAUAUUUUUGUUUAUAACUGUCGGAU
 16111 UUUUAUUUUUUAUAUUUUCGGUAUGAUAUUUUAUUUGUUUUUAUAUAUAU
 16161 AUAUUUAUGUUUGUGUGAAAUAUUGUUAUAUAUUUUAGAUAUAAUUUAAA
 16211 GUAUUGUUUAUUUUUUUGUAUGUUAUUUAUAAUAUACAUUUAGUAGAGCU
 16261 AUGCAAAUUUAAUUUUGAAUUAAAUUCAGUCUAUCAGAGUAUAUUUUAUU
 16311 UAGAAAUUUAUAUUAUCUUUUAACUCCAAGUUUUUUAAGUAGUGUUUUGC
 16361 UAUUUUUUGUUAGAAUAUUAAUUGUAAAAUACAUAAUUUAUCUAAAUAAU
 16411 UAAUUAAUGAAAAGUAACUAAGACAAAAAAUGGUAUAAAAAGUAAAAUAA
 16461 GUAUUAUAGAUAAUAGUUAAUUUUUAAUUUUAUUAUGCAAGCACAACGAA
 16511 UUUAUUUUUAGUAAUAAUACGCCAAUAUGUUAUAUUUCCUGCCCAAUGAU
 16561 UGUAUGAACAAUUUUUGUAUGAUAAAUAAGUCGCCCACACCACGAAAUAA
 16611 CAAAUUUUUGCACGCCACAACAAAUUUAUGAACGAGUUUCUGUAUGCCAC
 16661 AACAAAUUUAUGAACGAGUUUCUGUAUGCCACAACAAAUUUAUGAACGAG
 16711 UUUCUGUAUGCCACAACAAAUUUAUGAACGAGUUUUUGUAUGCCACAACA
 16761 AAUUUAUGAACUCUGUAUGCCACAACAAAUUUAUGAACGAAUUUCUGUAU
 16811 GCCACAACAAAUUUAUGAACGAGUUUCUGUAUGCCACAACAAAUUUAUGA
 16861 ACGAGUUUCUGUAUGCCACAACAAAUUUAUGAACAAGUUUCUGUAUGACA
 16911 CAACAAAUUUAUGAACGAGUUUCUGUAUGACACAACAAAUUUAUGAACUC
 16961 UGUAUGCCACAACAAAUUUAUGAACGAGUUUCUGUAUGCCACAACAAAUU
 17011 UAUGAACGAGUUUCUGUAUGCCACAACAAAUUUAUGAACGAGUUUCUGUA
 17061 UGCCACAACAAAUUUAUGAACGAGUUUCUGUAUGCCACAACAAAUUUAUG
 17111 AACUCUGUAUGCCACAACAAAUUUAUGAACGAAUUUCUGUAUGCCACAAC
 17161 AAAUUUAUGAACGAGUUUUUGUAUGCCACAACAAAUUUAUGAACAAGUUU
 17211 CUGUAUGACACAACAAAUUUAUGAACGAGUUUCUGUAUGCCACGAACAAA
 17261 UUUAUGAACGAGUUUCUGUAUGACACAACAAAUUUAUGAACGAGUUUCUG
 17311 UAUGACACAACAAAUUUAUGAACGAGUUUCUGUAUGACACAACAAAUUUA
 17361 UGAAUGAGUUUCUGUAUGACACAACAAAUUUAUGAACGAGUUUCUGUAUG
 17411 CCACGAUAAACAUAUUUAUAUUAUAUUAUAUUAUAUUAUAUUAUAUUAUA
 17461 UUAUAUUAUAUUAUAUUAUAUUAUAUUAUUAUAUUAUAUUAUAUUAUAUU
 17511 AUAUUAUAUUAUUUAUAUUAUUAUAUUAUUAUAUUAUAUUAUAUUAUAUU
 17561 AUAUUAUAUUAUAUUAUAUUAUAUUAUAUAUUAUUAUAUUAUUAUAUUAU
 17611 UAUUAUAUUAUUAUAUUAUCAUUAUUAUUAGAAUAUUUACUAAUAUAUAU
 17661 AUAUAUCUAUAUCAAGCUUGUUAGAAAAAACUAUGUUUUUUCUAACAAGA
 17711 UUGAUACUCUCGGUAUGG
Disordered / not traced: -1268 to 36, 713-747, 857A-857D, 1159-17728
Differences from the reference sequence: conflict U1840 (A3110 in 1756572068), U1841 (A3111 in 1756572068), U1843 (G3113 in 1756572068)
Ion coordination: Mg2+ near A176 (its only coordinating residue here)

How chain K and chain 1 interact:
Pairs across the interface - 87 pairs, chain K then chain 1:
  Tyr10(K) - A328(1)  hydrogen bond to the phosphate
  Tyr10(K) - U329(1)  phosphate contact
  Tyr10(K) - U524(1)  base contact
  Tyr11(K) - A328(1)  phosphate contact
  Tyr11(K) - U329(1)  hydrogen bond to the phosphate
  Tyr11(K) - U521(1)  hydrogen bond to the base
  Tyr11(K) - U522(1)  base contact
  Arg12(K) - A523(1)  hydrogen bond to the phosphate
  Arg12(K) - U524(1)  salt bridge to the phosphate
  Thr14(K) - U522(1)  hydrogen bond to the base
  Ala15(K) - A520(1)  base contact
  Ala15(K) - U521(1)  base contact
  Ala15(K) - U522(1)  base contact
  Glu16(K) - U329(1)  base contact
  Glu16(K) - U521(1)  base contact
  Arg19(K) - G44(1)  hydrogen bond to the base
  Arg21(K) - A42(1)  phosphate contact
  Gly22(K) - A41(1)  phosphate contact
  Gly22(K) - A42(1)  phosphate contact
  Met23(K) - A42(1)  phosphate contact
  Met23(K) - A145(1)  base contact
  Met23(K) - U146(1)  hydrogen bond to the base
  Leu24(K) - A41(1)  phosphate contact
  Leu24(K) - A42(1)  phosphate contact
  Leu24(K) - A145(1)  base contact
  Arg25(K) - U39(1)  phosphate contact
  Arg25(K) - C40(1)  salt bridge to the phosphate
  Arg25(K) - A41(1)  salt bridge to the phosphate
  Arg25(K) - A42(1)  phosphate contact
  Arg25(K) - A145(1)  salt bridge to the phosphate
  Arg25(K) - U836(1)  salt bridge to the phosphate
  Arg27(K) - U171(1)  hydrogen bond to the sugar
  Arg27(K) - A834(1)  salt bridge to the phosphate
  Arg27(K) - A835(1)  salt bridge to the phosphate
  Arg29(K) - A42(1)  phosphate contact
  Arg29(K) - A43(1)  salt bridge to the phosphate
  Glu31(K) - A172(1)  sugar contact
  Arg32(K) - U173(1)  hydrogen bond to the phosphate
  Arg32(K) - U174(1)  salt bridge to the phosphate
  Arg32(K) - U522(1)  sugar contact
  Lys33(K) - U173(1)  hydrogen bond to the phosphate
  Lys33(K) - A523(1)  phosphate contact
  Lys33(K) - U524(1)  hydrogen bond to the sugar
  Lys37(K) - U155(1)  hydrogen bond to the base
  Lys37(K) - A170(1)  base contact
  Lys37(K) - U524(1)  base contact
  Phe41(K) - U153(1)  sugar contact
  Phe41(K) - U154(1)  sugar contact
  Phe41(K) - U155(1)  phosphate contact
  Phe41(K) - A156(1)  phosphate contact
  Leu42(K) - A145(1)  base contact
  Arg44(K) - A156(1)  salt bridge to the phosphate
  Thr45(K) - U153(1)  base contact
  Thr47(K) - U406(1)  phosphate contact
  Arg48(K) - U404(1)  salt bridge to the phosphate
  Tyr49(K) - G151(1)  hydrogen bond to the sugar
  Tyr49(K) - A152(1)  sugar contact
  Arg50(K) - U406(1)  salt bridge to the phosphate
  Arg50(K) - C407(1)  salt bridge to the phosphate
  Val51(K) - U404(1)  sugar contact
  Glu52(K) - U404(1)  base contact
  Glu52(K) - A489(1)  base contact
  Gln53(K) - A489(1)  hydrogen bond to the base
  His56(K) - A410(1)  hydrogen bond to the base
  His56(K) - A489(1)  stacking on the base
  His56(K) - U490(1)  base contact
  Trp57(K) - G151(1)  sugar contact
  Glu58(K) - U408(1)  phosphate contact
  Arg59(K) - A410(1)  salt bridge to the phosphate
  Arg59(K) - A489(1)  salt bridge to the phosphate
  Arg63(K) - U488(1)  hydrogen bond to the phosphate
  Arg63(K) - A489(1)  salt bridge to the phosphate
  Trp77(K) - U487(1)  hydrogen bond to the sugar
  Trp77(K) - U488(1)  hydrogen bond to the phosphate
  Gln78(K) - U486(1)  sugar contact
  Gln78(K) - U487(1)  base contact
  His79(K) - U486(1)  hydrogen bond to the base
  Arg81(K) - A410(1)  salt bridge to the phosphate
  Arg81(K) - U411(1)  salt bridge to the phosphate
  Arg81(K) - U487(1)  phosphate contact
  Arg81(K) - U488(1)  salt bridge to the phosphate
  Asn82(K) - U486(1)  hydrogen bond to the phosphate
  Asn82(K) - U487(1)  hydrogen bond to the phosphate
  Leu92(K) - U408(1)  sugar contact
  Leu92(K) - A409(1)  sugar contact
  Pro93(K) - A410(1)  phosphate contact
  Arg94(K) - A409(1)  salt bridge to the phosphate
Other interface residues (no listed pair), chain K (49 interface residues in all): Ala13, Gly26, Leu30, Val34, Arg38, Gln46, Lys54
Other interface residues (no listed pair), chain 1 (43 interface residues in all): U144, A150

Overview:
49 residues of chain K face 43 of chain 1 across their interface; the contacts include 21 hydrogen bonds, 20
salt bridges and 1 aromatic stacking contact. Polar contacts include Tyr11(K)-U521(1), Thr14(K)-U522(1) and
Arg19(K)-G44(1).
Here chain K is bL20m and chain 1 is Large ribosomal RNA, both from Leishmania major. Entry 7ANE (Leishmania
Major mitochondrial ribosome) was determined by electron microscopy, deposited together with 7AIH, 7AM2 and
7AOR.
